8V2D - chains X and a of the 48 polymer chains in the assembly; structure by electron microscopy, 6.77 A resolution (low resolution: residue-level contacts below are approximate; hydrogen-bond / salt-bridge calls are withheld).

# Chain X (and a)
Protein: O43_129 component A
Source organism: synthetic construct
Notes: chain a of this document is another copy of the same molecule, construct and numbering; everything in this record applies to it too
Chain sequence (328 residues; row label = number of the first residue in the row; numbers below 1 keep their minus sign (Met-1 is residue -1)):
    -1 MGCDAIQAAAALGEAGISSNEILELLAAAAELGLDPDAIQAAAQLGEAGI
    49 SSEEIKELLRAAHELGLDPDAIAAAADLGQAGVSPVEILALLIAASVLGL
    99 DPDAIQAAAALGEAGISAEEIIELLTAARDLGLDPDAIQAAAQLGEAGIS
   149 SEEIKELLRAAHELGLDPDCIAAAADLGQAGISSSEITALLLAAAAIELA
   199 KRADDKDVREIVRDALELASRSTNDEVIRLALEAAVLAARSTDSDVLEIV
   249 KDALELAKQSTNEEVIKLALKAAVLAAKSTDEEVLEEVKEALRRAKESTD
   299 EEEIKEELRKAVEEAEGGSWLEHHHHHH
Unresolved in the structure: -1 to 0, 315-326

# Interface between chain X and chain a
Pairs across the interface - 4 pairs, chain X then chain a:
  Ala3(X) - Ala192(a)
  Ile4(X) - Ala192(a)
  Ala25(X) - Leu214(a)
  Ala28(X) - Arg211(a)
Also at the interface, not in a pair above, chain X (9 interface residues in all): Cys1, Asn18, Leu21, Glu22, Glu29
Also at the interface, not in a pair above, chain a (8 interface residues in all): Asp167, Cys168, Ala171, Glu215, Ser218

# Summary
9 residues of chain X and 8 residues of chain a are in contact.
Chain X and chain a are both O43_129 component A (synthetic construct); the structure, Computational Designed
Nanocage O43_129, was determined by electron microscopy, deposited together with 8V3B.
